2VDQ - chains A and L of the 5 polymer chains in the assembly; structure by X-ray diffraction, 2.59 A resolution.

[Chain A]
Protein: Integrin alpha-iib
From: Homo sapiens
Notes: fragment: headpiece, residues 32-483
Reference sequence: P08514 (ITA2B_HUMAN); residues 1-452 here correspond to UniProt positions 32-483 (UniProt number = residue number + 31)
Chain sequence (452 residues; row label = number of the first residue in the row):
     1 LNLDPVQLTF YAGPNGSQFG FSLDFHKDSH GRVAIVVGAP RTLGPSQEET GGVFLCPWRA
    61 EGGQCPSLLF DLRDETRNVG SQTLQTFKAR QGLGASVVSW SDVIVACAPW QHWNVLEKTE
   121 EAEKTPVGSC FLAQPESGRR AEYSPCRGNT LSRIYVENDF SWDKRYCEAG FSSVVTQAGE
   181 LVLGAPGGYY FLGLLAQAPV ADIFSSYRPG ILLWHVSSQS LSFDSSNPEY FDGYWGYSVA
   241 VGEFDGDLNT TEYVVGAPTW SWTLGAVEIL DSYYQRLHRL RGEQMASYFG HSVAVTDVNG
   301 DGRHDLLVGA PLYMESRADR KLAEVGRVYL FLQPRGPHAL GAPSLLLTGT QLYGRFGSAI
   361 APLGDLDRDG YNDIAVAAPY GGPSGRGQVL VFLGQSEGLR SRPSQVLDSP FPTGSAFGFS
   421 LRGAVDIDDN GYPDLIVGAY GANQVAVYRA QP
Sequence notes: conflict G282 (Ala313 in P08514)
Curated features (UniProtKB/Swiss-Prot):
  - binding site (Ca(2+)): E243, D245, D247, T250, E252, D297, N299, D301, R303, D305, D365, D367, D369, Y371, D373, D426, D428, N430, Y432, D434
  - glycosylation (N-linked (GlcNAc...) asparagine): N15, N249
Cystine bridges: C56-C65, C107-C130, C146-C167
Glycans and other covalent adducts: N-acetylglucosamine (NAG) linked to N15, N249
Metal / ion sites: Ca2+ site 1: E243, D245, D247, T250, E252; Ca2+ site 2: D297, N299, D301, R303, D305; Ca2+ site 3: D365, D367, D369, Y371, D373; Ca2+ site 4: D426, D428, N430, Y432, D434

[Chain L]
Protein: Monoclonal antibody 10E5 light chain
From: Mus musculus
Notes: antibody fragment or engineered binder
Chain sequence (214 residues; row label = number of the first residue in the row):
     1 DILMTQSPSS MSVSLGDTVS ITCHASQGIS SNIGWLQQKP GKSFMGLIYY GTNLVDGVPS
    61 RFSGSGSGAD YSLTISSLDS EDFADYYCVQ YAQLPYTFGG GTKLEIKRAD AAPTVSIFPP
   121 SSEQLTSGGA SVVCFLNNFY PKDINVKWKI DGSERQNGVL NSWTDQDSKD STYSMSSTLT
   181 LTKDEYERHN SYTCEATHKT STSPIVKSFN RNEC
Cystine bridges: C23-C88, C134-C194

[How chain A and chain L interact]
Residue-residue contacts - 19 pairs, chain A then chain L:
  R77(A) - N32(L)  hydrogen bond
  R77(A) - Y50(L)
  R77(A) - Y91(L)
  N78(A) - S30(L)
  N78(A) - N32(L)  hydrogen bond (backbone-side chain)
  V79(A) - N32(L)
  V79(A) - Y91(L)
  V79(A) - A92(L)
  G80(A) - Y91(L)  hydrogen bond (backbone-backbone)
  G80(A) - A92(L)  hydrogen bond (backbone-backbone)
  G80(A) - L94(L)
  S81(A) - A92(L)  hydrogen bond (backbone-backbone)
  S81(A) - Q93(L)
  S81(A) - L94(L)  hydrogen bond (side chain-backbone)
  R208(A) - Y49(L)
  R208(A) - N53(L)
  P209(A) - Y50(L)
  G210(A) - Y50(L)  hydrogen bond (backbone-side chain)
  I211(A) - Y50(L)  hydrophobic
Interface residues without a listed pair, chain L (10 interface residues in all): D56

[Summary]
The interface between chain A and chain L involves 9 residues on one side and 10 on the other, with 7 hydrogen
bonds. Polar contacts include R77(A)-N32(L), N78(A)-N32(L) and S81(A)-L94(L). N-acetylglucosamine is
covalently linked to N15(A) and N249(A).
Here chain A is Integrin alpha-iib (Homo sapiens) and chain L is Monoclonal antibody 10E5 light chain (Mus
musculus). Entry 2VDQ (Integrin AlphaIIbBeta3 Headpiece Bound to a Chimeric Fibrinogen Gamma chain peptide,
HHLGGAKQRGDV) was determined by X-ray diffraction, deposited together with 2VC2, 2VDK, 2VDL, 2VDM, 2VDN, 2VDO,
2VDP and 2VDR.
